Entry 7YPK (electron microscopy, 3.40 A resolution); this record covers chains A and B of the 7 polymer chains in the assembly.

# Chain A (and B)
Protein: Lon protease
Source organism: Meiothermus taiwanensis
Notes: EC 3.4.21.53; chain B of this document is another copy of the same molecule, construct and numbering; everything in this record applies to it too
UniProtKB: A0A059VAZ3 (A0A059VAZ3_9DEIN); numbering as in UniProt (aligned over 1-793)
Chain sequence (793 residues; row label = number of the first residue in the row):
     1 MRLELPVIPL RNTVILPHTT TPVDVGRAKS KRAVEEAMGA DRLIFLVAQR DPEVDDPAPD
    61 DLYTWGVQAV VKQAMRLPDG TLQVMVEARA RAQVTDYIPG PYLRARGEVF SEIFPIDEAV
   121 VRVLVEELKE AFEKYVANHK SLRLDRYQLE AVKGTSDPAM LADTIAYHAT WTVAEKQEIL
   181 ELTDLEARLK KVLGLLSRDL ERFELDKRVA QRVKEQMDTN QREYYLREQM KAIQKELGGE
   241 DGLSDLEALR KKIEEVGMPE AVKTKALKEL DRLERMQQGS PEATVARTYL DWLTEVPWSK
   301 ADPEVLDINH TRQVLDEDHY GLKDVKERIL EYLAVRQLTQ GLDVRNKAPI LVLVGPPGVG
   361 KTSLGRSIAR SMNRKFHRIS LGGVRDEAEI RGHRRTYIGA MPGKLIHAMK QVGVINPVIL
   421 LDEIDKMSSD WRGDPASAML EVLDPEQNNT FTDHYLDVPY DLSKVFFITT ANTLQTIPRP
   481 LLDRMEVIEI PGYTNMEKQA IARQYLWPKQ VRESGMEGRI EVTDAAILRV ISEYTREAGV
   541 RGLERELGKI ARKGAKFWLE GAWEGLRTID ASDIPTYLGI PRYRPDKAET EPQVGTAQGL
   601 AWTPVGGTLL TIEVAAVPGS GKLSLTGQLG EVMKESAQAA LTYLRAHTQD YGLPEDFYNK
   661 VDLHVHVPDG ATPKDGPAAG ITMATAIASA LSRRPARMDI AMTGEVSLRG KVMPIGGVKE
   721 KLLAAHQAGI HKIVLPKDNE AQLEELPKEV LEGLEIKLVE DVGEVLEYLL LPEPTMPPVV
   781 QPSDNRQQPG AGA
Disordered / not traced: 1, 781-793 (chain B: 1, 427-431, 781-793)
Construct notes: engineered mutation Ala-678 (Ser in A0A059VAZ3)
Ligand contacts:
  - ADP (adenosine-5'-diphosphate), molecule 1: Asp-318, His-319, Tyr-320, Leu-322, Pro-356, Pro-357, Gly-358, Val-359, Gly-360, Lys-361, Thr-362, Ser-363, Tyr-493, Ile-501, Tyr-505, Val-540, Arg-541
  - ADP, molecule 2: Asp-444, Glu-446, Gln-447, Arg-484
From the paper describing this entry:
  - mutagenesis - M217A, Y224S, Y397A: abolished binding to alpha-S1-casein
  - mutagenesis - S678A (1.38 +/- 0.29 uM): unchanged binding to alpha-S1-casein
  - binding site for alpha-S1-casein: Tyr-397, Trp-431
  - self-association interface (contacts with another copy of this molecule): Val-209, Glu-613

# Interface between chain A and chain B
Residue-residue contacts (88):
  Asp-241(A) with Asp-271(B); Glu-274(B); Arg-275(B), salt bridge
  Gly-242(A) with Arg-275(B)
  Gln-278(A) with Gln-277(B)
  Arg-287(A) with Arg-275(B)
  Thr-288(A) with Arg-272(B)
  Gly-383(A) with Arg-391(B), hydrogen bond (backbone-side chain); His-454(B), hydrogen bond (backbone-side chain)
  Arg-385(A) with Asp-386(B); Glu-387(B), salt bridge; Ala-388(B); Gly-433(B)
  Asp-386(A) with Tyr-397(B), hydrogen bond
  Ala-388(A) with Arg-394(B), hydrogen bond (backbone-side chain)
  Glu-389(A) with Arg-394(B); His-454(B)
  His-393(A) with Arg-394(B), hydrogen bond; Thr-396(B), hydrogen bond
  Ile-398(A) with Pro-281(B); Glu-282(B); Thr-396(B)
  Gly-399(A) with Thr-396(B), hydrogen bond (backbone-side chain)
  Ala-400(A) with Thr-396(B)
  Met-401(A) with Arg-394(B), hydrogen bond (backbone-side chain); Arg-395(B)
  His-407(A) with Asp-457(B), salt bridge
  Glu-423(A) with Leu-440(B)
  Lys-426(A) with Ser-437(B)
  Ser-428(A) with Asp-434(B)
  Trp-431(A) with Tyr-397(B), hydrogen bond
  Arg-512(A) with Val-344(B)
  Glu-513(A) with Thr-339(B); Val-344(B); Arg-345(B); Asn-346(B), hydrogen bond (side chain-backbone); Lys-347(B), hydrogen bond (side chain-backbone)
  Ser-514(A) with Leu-338(B); Thr-339(B)
  Gly-515(A) with Leu-338(B); Leu-342(B)
  Arg-541(A) with Lys-347(B); Glu-446(B), salt bridge; Arg-484(B)
  Glu-544(A) with Lys-347(B)
  Arg-545(A) with Asp-483(B), hydrogen bond (side chain-backbone); Met-485(B), hydrogen bond (side chain-backbone); Glu-486(B)
  Arg-552(A) with Glu-331(B), hydrogen bond (side chain-backbone); Tyr-332(B); Val-335(B)
  Ala-555(A) with Val-335(B), hydrophobic
  Lys-556(A) with Leu-330(B), hydrogen bond (side chain-backbone); Glu-331(B); Ala-334(B); Val-335(B)
  Leu-559(A) with Ala-334(B), hydrophobic
  Ile-580(A) with Ala-741(B); Gln-742(B)
  Pro-581(A) with Ala-741(B); Gln-742(B)
  Arg-584(A) with Pro-714(B); Asp-738(B), hydrogen bond (side chain-backbone); Asn-739(B); Gln-742(B), hydrogen bond
  Glu-589(A) with Arg-709(B), salt bridge
  Gln-593(A) with Arg-709(B)
  Thr-596(A) with Arg-709(B)
  Thr-611(A) with Arg-709(B)
  Glu-613(A) with Leu-708(B)
  Val-614(A) with Leu-708(B)
  Ala-615(A) with Thr-642(B); Leu-708(B)
  Val-617(A) with Arg-645(B); Ala-646(B)
  Pro-618(A) with Arg-645(B), hydrogen bond (backbone-side chain); Tyr-658(B)
  Gly-619(A) with Tyr-658(B)
  Thr-626(A) with Glu-635(B); Gln-638(B)
  Gly-627(A) with Glu-635(B)
  Asp-662(A) with Arg-645(B), salt bridge
  His-664(A) with Gln-638(B); Ala-639(B); Thr-642(B), hydrogen bond; Leu-708(B)
  His-666(A) with Leu-708(B)
  Ala-671(A) with Pro-677(B), hydrophobic
Also at the interface, not in a pair above, chain A (58 interface residues in all): Gly-239, Gly-279, Thr-284, Tyr-397, Pro-402, Leu-625, Gln-628, Asp-669
Also at the interface, not in a pair above, chain B (65 interface residues in all): Met-276, Gln-337, Pro-349, His-393, Arg-432, Pro-445, Leu-482, Val-632, Glu-705, Val-706, Ser-707, Glu-744

# Overview
The interface between chain A and chain B involves 58 residues on one side and 65 on the other; the contacts
include 19 hydrogen bonds and 6 salt bridges. Polar pairs include Asp-241(A)/Arg-275(B), Arg-385(A)/Glu-387(B)
and His-407(A)/Asp-457(B). From the paper: a binding site for alpha-S1-casein at Tyr-397(A) and Trp-431(A);
M217A, Y224S and Y397A of chain A abolish binding to alpha-S1-casein.
Both chains are Lon protease (Meiothermus taiwanensis). Entry 7YPK (Close-ring hexamer of the substrate-bound
Lon protease with an S678A mutation) was determined by electron microscopy (same publication as 8K3Y).
